7UBN - chains 1 and D of the 11 polymer chains in the assembly; structure by electron microscopy, 3.36 A resolution.

== Chain 1 ==
Molecule: 61-nt DNA strand
Sequence (61 nucleotides; numbered 1 to 61; the number before each row is that of its first residue):
     1 CTTATTGAAT AAAATTGGGT AAATTTGACA CTATAATGGG TTAATTCGCT CGTTGTGGTA
    61 G
Disordered / not traced: 1-2, 42-45, 60-61

== Chain D ==
Protein: DNA-directed RNA polymerase subunit beta'
From: Escherichia coli
Notes: EC 2.7.7.6
Reference sequence: P0A8T7 (RPOC_ECOLI); residues 1-1407 here = UniProt positions 1-1407
Sequence (1430 residues; row label = number of the first residue in the row):
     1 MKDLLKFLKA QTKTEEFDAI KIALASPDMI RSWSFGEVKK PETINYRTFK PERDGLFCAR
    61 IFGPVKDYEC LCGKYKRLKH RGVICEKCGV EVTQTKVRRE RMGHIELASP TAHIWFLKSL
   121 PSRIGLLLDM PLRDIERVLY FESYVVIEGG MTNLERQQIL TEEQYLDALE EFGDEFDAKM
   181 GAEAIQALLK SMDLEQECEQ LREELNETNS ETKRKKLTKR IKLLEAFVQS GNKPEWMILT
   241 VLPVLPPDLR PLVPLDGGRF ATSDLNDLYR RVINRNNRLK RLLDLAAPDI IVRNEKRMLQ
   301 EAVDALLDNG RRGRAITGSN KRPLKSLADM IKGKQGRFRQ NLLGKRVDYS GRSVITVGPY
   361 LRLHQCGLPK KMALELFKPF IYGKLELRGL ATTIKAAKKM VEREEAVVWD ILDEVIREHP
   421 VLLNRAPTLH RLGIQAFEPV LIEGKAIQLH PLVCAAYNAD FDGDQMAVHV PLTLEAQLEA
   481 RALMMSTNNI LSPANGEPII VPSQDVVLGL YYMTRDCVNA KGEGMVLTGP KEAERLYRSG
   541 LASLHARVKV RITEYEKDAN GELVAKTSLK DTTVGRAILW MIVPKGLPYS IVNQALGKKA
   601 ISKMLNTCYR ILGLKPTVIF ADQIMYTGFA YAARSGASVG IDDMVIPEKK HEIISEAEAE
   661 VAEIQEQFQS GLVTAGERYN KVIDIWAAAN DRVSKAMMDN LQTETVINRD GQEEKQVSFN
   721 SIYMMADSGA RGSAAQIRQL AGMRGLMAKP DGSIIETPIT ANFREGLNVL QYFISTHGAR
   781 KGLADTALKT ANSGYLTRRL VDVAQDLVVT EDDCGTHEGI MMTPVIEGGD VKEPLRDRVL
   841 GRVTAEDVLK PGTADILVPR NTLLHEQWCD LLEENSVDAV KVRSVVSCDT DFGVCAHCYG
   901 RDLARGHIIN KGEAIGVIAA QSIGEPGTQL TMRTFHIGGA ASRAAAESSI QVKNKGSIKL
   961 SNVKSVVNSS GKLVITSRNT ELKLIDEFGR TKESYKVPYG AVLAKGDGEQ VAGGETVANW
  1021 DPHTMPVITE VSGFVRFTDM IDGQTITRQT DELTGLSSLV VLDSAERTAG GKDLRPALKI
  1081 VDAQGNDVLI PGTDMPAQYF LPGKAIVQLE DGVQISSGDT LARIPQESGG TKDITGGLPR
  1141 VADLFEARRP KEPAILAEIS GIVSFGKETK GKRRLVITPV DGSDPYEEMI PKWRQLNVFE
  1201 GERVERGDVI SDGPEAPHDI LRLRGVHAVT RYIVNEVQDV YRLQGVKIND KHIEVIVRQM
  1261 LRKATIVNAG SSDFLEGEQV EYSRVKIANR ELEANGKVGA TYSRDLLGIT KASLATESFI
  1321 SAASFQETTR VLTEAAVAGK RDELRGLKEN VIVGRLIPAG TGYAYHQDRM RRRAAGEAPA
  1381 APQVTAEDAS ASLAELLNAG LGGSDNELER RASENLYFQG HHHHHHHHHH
Disordered / not traced: 1-14, 931-956, 1127-1135, 1377-1430
Sequence notes: expression tag (1408-1430)
Bound ions: Zn2+ site 1: Cys70, Cys72, Cys85, Cys88; Mg2+: Asp460, Asp462, Asp464 (shared with 1 residue of chain R); Zn2+ site 2: Cys814, Gly815, Thr816
Swiss-Prot annotation at these positions:
  - binding site (Zn(2+)): Cys70, Cys72, Cys85, Cys88, Cys814, Cys888, Cys895, Cys898
  - binding site (Mg(2+)): Asp460, Asp462, Asp464
  - modified residue: Lys983 (N6-acetyllysine)
  - mutagenesis: Gln504 (Q504P: Resistant to antibiotics salinamide A and B), Asn690 (N690D: Resistant to antibiotics salinamide A and B), Met697 (M697V: Resistant to antibiotics salinamide A and B), Ala735 (A735T: Resistant to antibiotics salinamide A and B), Arg738 (R738C/H/P/S: Resistant to antibiotics salinamide A and B), Ala748 (A748E: Resistant to antibiotics salinamide A and B), Pro758 (P758S/T: Resistant to antibiotics salinamide A and B), Phe763 (F763C: Resistant to antibiotics salinamide A and B), Ser775 (S775A: Resistant to antibiotics salinamide A and B), Ala779 (A779T/V: Resistant to antibiotics salinamide A and B), Arg780 (R780C: Resistant to antibiotics salinamide A and B), Gly782 (G782A/C: Resistant to antibiotics salinamide A and B), 1 further mutagenesis entry in UniProt

== Chain 1 / chain D interface ==
Contacting residue pairs (7; chain 1 residue first):
  DT26(1) with Arg53(D), salt bridge to the phosphate
  DG27(1) with Lys39(D), phosphate contact
  DG52(1) with Arg1148(D), hydrogen bond to the phosphate
  DT53(1) with Arg1148(D), salt bridge to the phosphate
  DT54(1) with Lys1311(D), salt bridge to the phosphate
  DG55(1) with Pro121(D), sugar contact; Lys219(D), salt bridge to the phosphate
Interface residues without a listed pair, chain 1 (8 interface residues in all): DT56, DG57
Interface residues without a listed pair, chain D (12 interface residues in all): Arg60, Leu120, Ser122, Pro131, Leu132, Arg133

== In short ==
8 residues of chain 1 and 12 residues of chain D are in contact, with 1 hydrogen bond and 4 salt bridges.
Among the polar pairs are DG52(1)-Arg1148(D), DT26(1)-Arg53(D) and DT53(1)-Arg1148(D).
Here chain 1 is a 61-nt DNA strand and chain D is DNA-directed RNA polymerase subunit beta' (Escherichia
coli). Entry 7UBN (Transcription antitermination complex: NusA-containing "engaged" Qlambda-loading complex)
was determined by electron microscopy (same publication as 7UBJ, 7UBL and 7UBM).
